4HNO - chain A; structure by X-ray diffraction, 0.92 A resolution.

Chain A:
Protein: Probable endonuclease 4
Organism: Thermotoga maritima
Notes: EC 3.1.21.2
Reference sequence: Q9WYJ7 (END4_THEMA); residues 2-285 here = UniProt positions 2-285
Sequence (288 residues; each row starts with the number of its first residue; numbers below 1 keep their minus sign (Gly-2 is residue -2)):
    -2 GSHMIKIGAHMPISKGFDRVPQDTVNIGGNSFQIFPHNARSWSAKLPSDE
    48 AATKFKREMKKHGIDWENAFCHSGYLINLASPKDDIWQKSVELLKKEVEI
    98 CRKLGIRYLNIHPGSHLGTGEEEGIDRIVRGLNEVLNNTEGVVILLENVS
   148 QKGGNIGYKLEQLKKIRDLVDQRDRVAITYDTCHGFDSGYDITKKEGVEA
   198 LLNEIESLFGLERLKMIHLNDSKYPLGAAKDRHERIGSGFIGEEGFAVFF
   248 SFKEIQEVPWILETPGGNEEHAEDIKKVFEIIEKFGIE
Not modelled in the structure: -2 to 0
Sequence notes: expression tag (-2 to 1)
UniProt features mapped onto this chain:
  - binding site (Zn(2+)): His69, His109, Glu144, Asp178, His181, His215, Asp228, His230, Glu260
Bound ions: Zn2+ site 1: His69, His109, Glu144; Mn2+ site 1: Glu144, Asp178, His215, Glu260; Zn2+ site 2: Glu144, Asp178, His215, Glu260; Mn2+ site 2: His181, Asp228, His230 (together with 2-amino-2-hydroxymethyl-propane-1,3-diol); Zn2+ site 3: His181, Asp228, His230 (together with 2-amino-2-hydroxymethyl-propane-1,3-diol)
Residues lining bound ligands:
  - , molecule 1: Glu144, Asp178, His181, His215, Asn217, Glu260
  - , molecule 2: Asp178, His181, Asp228, His230

Summary:
Ligands of chain A: compounds MN/ZN. His69, His109 and Glu144 coordinate Zn2+ site 1. Glu144, Asp178, His215
and Glu260 form the Mn2+ site 1. UniProt lists 9 Zn2+-binding residues.
Chain A is Probable endonuclease 4 (Thermotoga maritima); the structure, High resolution crystal structure of
DNA Apurinic/apyrimidinic (AP) endonuclease IV Nfo from Thermatoga maritima, was determined by X-ray
diffraction together with 4IEM from the same study.
